Entry 8VJN (X-ray diffraction, 2.31 A resolution); this record covers chains A and C.

# Chain A (and C)
Name: Encapsulin nanocompartment cargo protein EncD
Source organism: Myxococcus xanthus
Notes: chain C of this document is another copy of the same molecule, construct and numbering; everything in this record applies to it too
Reference sequence: Q1D9P3 (ENCD_MYXXD); residues 1-59 here = UniProt positions 1-59
Chain sequence (66 residues; numbered -6 to 59; the number before each row is that of its first residue; numbers below 1 keep their minus sign (Met-6 is residue -6)):
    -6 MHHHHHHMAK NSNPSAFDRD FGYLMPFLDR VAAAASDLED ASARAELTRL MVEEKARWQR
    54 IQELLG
Not modelled in the structure: -6 to 7
Differences from the reference sequence: initiating methionine (-6); expression tag (-5 to 0)
UniProt features mapped onto this chain:
  - binding site (Fe cation): Glu47
Residues lining bound ligands: FMN (flavin mononucleotide): Arg12, Asp13, Tyr16, Leu17, Phe20, Arg23

# Interface between chain A and chain C
Pairs across the interface (50; chain A residue first):
  Ala9(A) with Arg23(C)
  Phe10(A) with Phe20(C), hydrophobic; Arg23(C); Val24(C), hydrophobic; Ala27(C), hydrophobic
  Asp13(A) with Phe20(C); Arg23(C), salt bridge
  Leu17(A) with Leu17(C), hydrophobic; Phe20(C), hydrophobic
  Phe20(A) with Phe10(C), hydrophobic; Asp13(C); Leu17(C), hydrophobic; Trp51(C), hydrophobic
  Leu21(A) with Trp51(C), hydrophobic
  Arg23(A) with Phe10(C); Asp13(C), salt bridge
  Val24(A) with Phe10(C), hydrophobic; Leu58(C), hydrophobic
  Ala27(A) with Phe10(C), hydrophobic
  Leu31(A) with Leu57(C)
  Ala36(A) with Leu57(C), hydrophobic
  Glu39(A) with Arg53(C), salt bridge; Leu57(C)
  Leu40(A) with Ile54(C), hydrophobic; Leu57(C); Leu58(C), hydrophobic
  Leu43(A) with Arg50(C); Ile54(C), hydrophobic; Leu57(C), hydrophobic
  Met44(A) with Ile54(C), hydrophobic
  Glu46(A) with Arg50(C), salt bridge
  Glu47(A) with Glu47(C); Arg50(C), salt bridge; Trp51(C), hydrogen bond; Ile54(C)
  Arg50(A) with Glu46(C), salt bridge; Glu47(C), salt bridge; Arg50(C)
  Trp51(A) with Phe20(C), hydrophobic; Leu21(C), hydrophobic; Met44(C), hydrophobic; Glu47(C), hydrogen bond; Trp51(C)
  Arg53(A) with Glu39(C), salt bridge
  Ile54(A) with Val24(C), hydrophobic; Leu40(C), hydrophobic
  Leu57(A) with Leu31(C); Glu39(C); Leu43(C), hydrophobic
  Leu58(A) with Leu40(C), hydrophobic
Interface residues without a listed pair, chain A (25 interface residues in all): Arg12, Phe14
Interface residues without a listed pair, chain C (23 interface residues in all): Phe14, Ala36

# Summary
25 residues of chain A and 23 residues of chain C are in contact; the contacts include 2 hydrogen bonds and 8
salt bridges. Polar contacts include Asp13(A)-Arg23(C), Glu39(A)-Arg53(C) and Glu46(A)-Arg50(C). Ligands of
chain A: flavin mononucleotide.
Both chains are Encapsulin nanocompartment cargo protein EncD (Myxococcus xanthus). Entry 8VJN (Myxococcus
xanthus encapsulin cargo protein EncD in complex with flavin mononucleotide) was determined by X-ray
diffraction (same publication as 8VJO).
